Entry 6PWE (electron microscopy, 3.95 A resolution); this record covers chains A and I of the 10 polymer chains in the assembly.

# Chain A
Molecule: Histone H3
Source organism: Drosophila melanogaster
UniProtKB: P02299 (H3_DROME); residues 0-135 here correspond to UniProt positions 1-136 (UniProt number = residue number + 1)
Sequence (136 residues; numbered 0 to 135; the number before each row is that of its first residue; numbering starts at 0):
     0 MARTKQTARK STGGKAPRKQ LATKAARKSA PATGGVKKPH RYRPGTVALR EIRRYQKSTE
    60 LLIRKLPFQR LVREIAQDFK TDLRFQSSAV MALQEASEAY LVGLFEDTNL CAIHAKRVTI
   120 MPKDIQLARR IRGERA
Unresolved in the structure: 0-37, 134-135

# Chain I
Molecule: 147-nt DNA strand
Source organism: synthetic construct
Sequence (147 nucleotides; each row starts with the number of its first residue; numbers below 1 keep their minus sign (DA-73 is residue -73)):
   -73 ATCGGATGTA TATATCTGAC ACGTGCCTGG AGACTAGGGA GTAATCCCCT TGGCGGTTAA
   -13 AACGCGGGGG ACAGCGCGTA CGTGCGTTTA AGCGGTGCTA GAGCTGTCTA CGACCAATTG
    47 AGCGGCCTCG GCACCGGGAT TCTCGAT

# How chain A and chain I interact
Residue-residue contacts - 19 pairs, chain A then chain I:
  Arg40(A) with DG-8(I), base contact; DG71(I), phosphate contact
  Tyr41(A) with DT69(I), phosphate contact; DC70(I), phosphate contact
  Arg42(A) with DG-5(I), salt bridge to the phosphate; DC70(I), hydrogen bond to the phosphate
  Thr45(A) with DT69(I), phosphate contact; DC70(I), hydrogen bond to the phosphate
  Arg63(A) with DA-13(I), phosphate contact
  Arg72(A) with DT-23(I), salt bridge to the phosphate
  Arg83(A) with DT-24(I), phosphate contact; DT-23(I), phosphate contact
  Phe84(A) with DT-24(I), phosphate contact; DT-23(I), hydrogen bond to the phosphate
  Arg116(A) with DA-3(I), phosphate contact; DC-2(I), salt bridge to the phosphate
  Val117(A) with DA-3(I), hydrogen bond to the phosphate
  Thr118(A) with DA-3(I), hydrogen bond to the phosphate
  Met120(A) with DC-2(I), phosphate contact
Also at the interface, not in a pair above, chain A (16 interface residues in all): Pro43, Gln85, Ser86, Lys115
Also at the interface, not in a pair above, chain I (11 interface residues in all): DG-4

# In short
Chain A and chain I form an interface of 16 and 11 residues respectively, with 5 hydrogen bonds and 3 salt
bridges. Among the polar pairs are Arg42(A)-DC70(I), Thr45(A)-DC70(I) and Phe84(A)-DT-23(I).
Chain A is Histone H3 (Drosophila melanogaster) and chain I is a 147-nt DNA strand (synthetic construct); the
structure, Cryo-EM structure of nucleosome core particle, was determined by electron microscopy together with
6PWF from the same study.
